7AUE - chains B and G of the 6 polymer chains in the assembly; structure by electron microscopy, 2.97 A resolution.

Chain B:
Molecule: Guanine nucleotide-binding protein G(I)/G(S)/G(T) subunit beta-1
Organism: Homo sapiens
Reference sequence: P62873 (GBB1_HUMAN); residues 19-357 here correspond to UniProt positions 2-340 (UniProt number = residue number - 17)
Chain sequence (357 residues; row label = number of the first residue in the row):
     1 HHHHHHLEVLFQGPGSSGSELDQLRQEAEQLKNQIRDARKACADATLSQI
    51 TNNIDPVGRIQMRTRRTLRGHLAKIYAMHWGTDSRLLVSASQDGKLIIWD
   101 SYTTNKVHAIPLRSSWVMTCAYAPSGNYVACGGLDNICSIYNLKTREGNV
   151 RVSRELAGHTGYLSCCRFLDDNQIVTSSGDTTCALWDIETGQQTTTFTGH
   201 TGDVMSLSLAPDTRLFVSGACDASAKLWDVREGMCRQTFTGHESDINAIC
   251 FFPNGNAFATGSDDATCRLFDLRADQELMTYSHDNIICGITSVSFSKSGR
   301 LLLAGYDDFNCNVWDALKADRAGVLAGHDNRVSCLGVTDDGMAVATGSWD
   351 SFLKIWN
Unresolved in the structure: 1-19
Differences from the reference sequence: expression tag (1-18)
Swiss-Prot annotation at these positions:
  - modified residue: Ser19 (N-acetylserine), His283 (Phosphohistidine)

Chain G:
Molecule: Guanine nucleotide-binding protein G(I)/G(S)/G(O) subunit gamma-2
Organism: Homo sapiens
Reference sequence: P59768 (GBG2_HUMAN); residues 1-71 here = UniProt positions 1-71
Chain sequence (71 residues; numbered 1 to 71; the number before each row is that of its first residue):
     1 MASNNTASIAQARKLVEQLKMEANIDRIKVSKAAADLMAYCEAHAKEDPL
    51 LTPVPASENPFREKKFFCAIL
Unresolved in the structure: 1-6, 64-71
Swiss-Prot annotation at these positions:
  - modified residue: Ala2 (N-acetylalanine), Cys68 (Cysteine methyl ester)
  - lipidation: Cys68 (S-geranylgeranyl cysteine)

Interface between chain B and chain G:
Pairs across the interface (65):
  Glu20(B) - Ser8(G)
  Leu21(B) - Ser8(G)  hydrogen bond (backbone-side chain)
  Leu24(B) - Ser8(G)
  Leu24(B) - Ala12(G)
  Leu31(B) - Leu19(G)
  Leu31(B) - Lys20(G)
  Gln34(B) - Ala23(G)
  Ile35(B) - Ala23(G)  hydrophobic
  Ile35(B) - Arg27(G)
  Arg39(B) - Glu22(G)  salt bridge
  Ala41(B) - Lys29(G)
  Cys42(B) - Arg27(G)
  Cys42(B) - Ile28(G)
  Cys42(B) - Lys29(G)
  Cys42(B) - Val30(G)  hydrogen bond (backbone-backbone)
  Ala43(B) - Val30(G)  hydrophobic
  Asp44(B) - Lys29(G)
  Asp44(B) - Ser31(G)
  Ala45(B) - Val30(G)
  Leu47(B) - Ala34(G)  hydrophobic
  Ile50(B) - Ser31(G)
  Ile50(B) - Ala34(G)  hydrophobic
  Val57(B) - Leu51(G)  hydrophobic
  Ile60(B) - Leu50(G)
  Arg65(B) - Phe61(G)
  Arg66(B) - Pro60(G)  hydrogen bond (side chain-backbone)
  Arg66(B) - Phe61(G)
  Ser101(B) - Phe61(G)
  Tyr102(B) - Pro60(G)
  Tyr102(B) - Phe61(G)  hydrophobic
  Cys235(B) - Gln18(G)
  Arg236(B) - Glu22(G)
  Gln237(B) - Glu22(G)
  Gln237(B) - Ile25(G)
  Thr238(B) - Glu22(G)  hydrogen bond (backbone-side chain)
  Phe252(B) - Leu37(G)  hydrophobic
  Phe252(B) - Tyr40(G)  hydrophobic
  Pro253(B) - Tyr40(G)
  Asn254(B) - Tyr40(G)
  Leu269(B) - Leu37(G)  hydrophobic
  Asp271(B) - Ala33(G)
  Arg273(B) - Arg27(G)
  Arg273(B) - Ile28(G)  hydrogen bond (backbone-backbone)
  Arg273(B) - Asp36(G)  salt bridge
  Asp275(B) - Arg27(G)
  Gln276(B) - Val30(G)
  Ser296(B) - Asp48(G)  hydrogen bond
  Lys297(B) - Asp48(G)
  Ser298(B) - Tyr40(G)
  Ser298(B) - Cys41(G)  hydrogen bond (backbone-side chain)
  Ser298(B) - His44(G)
  Ser298(B) - Asp48(G)  hydrogen bond
  Gly299(B) - Cys41(G)
  Arg300(B) - Glu42(G)  salt bridge
  Arg300(B) - Leu51(G)
  Leu301(B) - Leu51(G)  hydrophobic
  Leu317(B) - Met38(G)  hydrophobic
  Asp340(B) - Pro49(G)
  Gly341(B) - Pro49(G)
  Gly341(B) - Leu50(G)
  Met342(B) - Pro49(G)  hydrophobic
  Met342(B) - Leu50(G)
  Ala343(B) - Phe61(G)  hydrophobic
  Val344(B) - Leu50(G)  hydrophobic
  Asn357(B) - Leu50(G)
Other interface residues (no listed pair), chain B (53 interface residues in all): Glu27, Ala38, Thr51, Met62, Ala257, Ala274, Leu278, Ile355
Other interface residues (no listed pair), chain G (34 interface residues in all): Arg13, Val16, Asp26, Glu58, Arg62, Glu63

Overview:
53 residues of chain B face 34 of chain G across their interface, with 8 hydrogen bonds and 3 salt bridges.
Polar contacts include Arg39(B)-Glu22(G), Arg273(B)-Asp36(G) and Arg300(B)-Glu42(G).
Here chain B is Guanine nucleotide-binding protein G(I)/G(S)/G(T) subunit beta-1 and chain G is Guanine
nucleotide-binding protein G(I)/G(S)/G(O) subunit gamma-2, both from Homo sapiens. Entry 7AUE (Melanocortin
receptor 4 (MC4R) Gs protein complex) was determined by electron microscopy.
